Entry 5JCF (X-ray diffraction, 2.60 A resolution); this record covers chains A and Y of the 3 polymer chains in the assembly.

Chain A:
Name: Melanoma differentiation associated protein-5
Organism: Gallus gallus
Reference sequence: D9N195 (D9N195_CHICK); numbering as in UniProt (aligned over 298-994)
Amino-acid sequence (701 residues; numbered 294 to 994; the number before each row is that of its first residue):
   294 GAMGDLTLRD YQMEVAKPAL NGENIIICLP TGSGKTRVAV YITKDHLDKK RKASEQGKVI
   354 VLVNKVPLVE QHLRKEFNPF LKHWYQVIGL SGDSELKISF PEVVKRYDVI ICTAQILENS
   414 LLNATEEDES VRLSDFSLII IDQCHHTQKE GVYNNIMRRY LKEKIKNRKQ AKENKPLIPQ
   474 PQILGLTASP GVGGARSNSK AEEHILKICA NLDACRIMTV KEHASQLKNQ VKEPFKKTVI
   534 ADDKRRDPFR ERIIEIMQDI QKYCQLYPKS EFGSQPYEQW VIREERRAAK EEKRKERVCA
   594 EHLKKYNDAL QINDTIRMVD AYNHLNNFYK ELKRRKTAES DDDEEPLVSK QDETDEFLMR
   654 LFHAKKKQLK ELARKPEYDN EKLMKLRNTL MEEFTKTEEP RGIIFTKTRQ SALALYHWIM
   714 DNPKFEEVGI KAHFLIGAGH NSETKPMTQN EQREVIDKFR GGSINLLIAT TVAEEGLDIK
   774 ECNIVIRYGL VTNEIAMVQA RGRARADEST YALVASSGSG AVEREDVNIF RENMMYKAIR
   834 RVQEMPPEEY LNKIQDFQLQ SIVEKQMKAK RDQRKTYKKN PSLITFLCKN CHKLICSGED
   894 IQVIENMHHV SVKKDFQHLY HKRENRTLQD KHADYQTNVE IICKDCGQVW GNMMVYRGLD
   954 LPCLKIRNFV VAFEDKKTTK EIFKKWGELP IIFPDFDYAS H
Unresolved in the structure: 294-296, 420-421, 467-469, 637-641, 868-876, 919-928, 969-971, 989-994
Differences from the reference sequence: expression tag (294-297); engineered mutation Gln-436 (Glu in D9N195)
Ion coordination: Mg2+: Thr-329 (together with ADP); Zn2+: Cys-881, Cys-884, Cys-936, Cys-939
Ligand contacts: ADP (adenosine-5'-diphosphate): Thr-300, Leu-301, Arg-302, Gln-305, Pro-323, Thr-324, Gly-325, Ser-326, Gly-327, Lys-328, Thr-329, Arg-330, Glu-369, Arg-798
From the paper describing this entry:
  - self-association interface (contacts with another copy of this molecule): Ser-812 to Arg-817, Leu-852 to Ile-855

Chain Y:
Molecule: 11-nt RNA strand
Sequence (11 nucleotides; row label = number of the first residue in the row; numbering starts at 0):
     0 AGGUACGUAC C

Interface between chain A and chain Y:
Residue-residue contacts - 40 pairs, chain A then chain Y:
  Asn-357(A) / A8(Y)  hydrogen bond to the sugar
  Asn-357(A) / C9(Y)  sugar contact
  Lys-358(A) / C9(Y)  phosphate contact
  Val-359(A) / C9(Y)  hydrogen bond to the phosphate
  Val-359(A) / C10(Y)  phosphate contact
  Pro-360(A) / C9(Y)  phosphate contact
  Ser-384(A) / C10(Y)  phosphate contact
  Gly-385(A) / C10(Y)  hydrogen bond to the phosphate
  Asp-386(A) / C10(Y)  phosphate contact
  Thr-406(A) / C9(Y)  phosphate contact
  Thr-406(A) / C10(Y)  hydrogen bond to the phosphate
  Gln-408(A) / C9(Y)  sugar contact
  Gln-408(A) / C10(Y)  sugar contact
  Ile-409(A) / C10(Y)  sugar contact
  Asn-412(A) / C10(Y)  hydrogen bond to the sugar
  Glu-571(A) / A4(Y)  hydrogen bond to the sugar
  Gln-572(A) / U3(Y)  base contact
  Ile-575(A) / A4(Y)  sugar contact
  Lys-700(A) / C5(Y)  sugar contact
  Lys-700(A) / G6(Y)  sugar contact
  Thr-701(A) / C5(Y)  sugar contact
  Thr-701(A) / G6(Y)  sugar contact
  Arg-702(A) / G6(Y)  hydrogen bond to the phosphate
  Arg-702(A) / U7(Y)  salt bridge to the phosphate
  Ile-729(A) / U7(Y)  phosphate contact
  Gly-730(A) / U7(Y)  hydrogen bond to the phosphate
  Gly-730(A) / A8(Y)  phosphate contact
  Ala-731(A) / A8(Y)  hydrogen bond to the phosphate
  Gly-732(A) / A8(Y)  phosphate contact
  Ser-735(A) / G6(Y)  hydrogen bond to the phosphate
  Glu-736(A) / C5(Y)  phosphate contact
  Gln-742(A) / C9(Y)  phosphate contact
  Gln-745(A) / A8(Y)  hydrogen bond to the phosphate
  Thr-763(A) / G6(Y)  phosphate contact
  Thr-763(A) / U7(Y)  hydrogen bond to the phosphate
  Thr-764(A) / G6(Y)  hydrogen bond to the sugar
  Thr-764(A) / U7(Y)  hydrogen bond to the sugar
  Val-765(A) / U7(Y)  sugar contact
  Val-765(A) / A8(Y)  phosphate contact
  Lys-977(A) / A4(Y)  salt bridge to the phosphate
Interface residues without a listed pair, chain A (34 interface residues in all): Gln-568, Arg-576, Arg-579, Asn-734, Arg-864
Interface residues without a listed pair, chain Y (10 interface residues in all): G1, G2

Summary:
34 residues of chain A and 10 residues of chain Y are in contact, with 14 hydrogen bonds and 2 salt bridges.
Among the polar pairs are Asn-357(A)/A8(Y), Asn-412(A)/C10(Y) and Glu-571(A)/A4(Y). Ligands of chain A: ADP.
Cys-881(A), Cys-884(A), Cys-936(A) and Cys-939(A) form the Zn2+ site. The paper reports a self-association
interface involving Ser-812(A) and Leu-852(A).
Chain A is Melanoma differentiation associated protein-5 (Gallus gallus) and chain Y is an 11-nt RNA strand;
the structure, Crystal structure of chicken MDA5 with 5'p 10-mer dsRNA and ADP-Mg2+ at 2.6 A resolution
(orthorhombic ..., was determined by X-ray diffraction together with 5JAJ, 5JB2, 5JBG, 5JBJ, 5JC3, 5JC7 and
5JCH from the same study.
